PDB entry 2R6D | X-ray diffraction, 3.70 A resolution | chains B and D of the 6 polymer chains in the assembly

== Chain B (and D) ==
Molecule: Replicative helicase
Organism: Bacillus stearothermophilus
Notes: chain D of this document is another copy of the same molecule, construct and numbering; everything in this record applies to it too
UniProtKB: Q9X4C9 (Q9X4C9_BACST); residue numbers follow UniProt; this construct covers 1-454
Chain sequence (454 residues; row label = number of the first residue in the row):
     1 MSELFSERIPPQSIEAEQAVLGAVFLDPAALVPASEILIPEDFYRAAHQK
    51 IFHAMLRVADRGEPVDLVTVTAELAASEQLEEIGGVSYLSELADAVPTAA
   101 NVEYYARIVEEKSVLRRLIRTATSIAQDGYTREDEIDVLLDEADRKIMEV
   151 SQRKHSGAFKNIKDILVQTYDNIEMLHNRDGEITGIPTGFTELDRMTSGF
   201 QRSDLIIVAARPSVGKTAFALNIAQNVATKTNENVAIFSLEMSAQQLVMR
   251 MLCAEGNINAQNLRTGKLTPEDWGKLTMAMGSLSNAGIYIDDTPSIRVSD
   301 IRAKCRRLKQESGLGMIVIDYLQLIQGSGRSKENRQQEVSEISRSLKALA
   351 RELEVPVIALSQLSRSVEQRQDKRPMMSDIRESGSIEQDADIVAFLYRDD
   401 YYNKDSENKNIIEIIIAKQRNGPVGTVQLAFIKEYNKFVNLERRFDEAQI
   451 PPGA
Disordered / not traced: 1-9, 150-182, 331-337, 369-373, 398-408, 442-454

== Interface between chain B and chain D ==
Residue-residue contacts (4; chain B residue first):
  Tyr-130(B) with Glu-78(D)
  Glu-133(B) with Ala-75(D); Ala-76(D)
  Asp-134(B) with Ala-76(D)
Interface residues without a listed pair, chain B (4 interface residues in all): Thr-131
Interface residues without a listed pair, chain D (4 interface residues in all): Ser-77

== Overview ==
Chain B and chain D each contribute 4 residues to their interface.
Chain B and chain D are both Replicative helicase (Bacillus stearothermophilus); the structure, Crystal Form
B1, was determined by X-ray diffraction, deposited together with 2R6C, 2R6A and 2R6E.
